PDB entry 5X4V | X-ray diffraction, 2.00 A resolution | chain A

== Chain A ==
Protein: Photoactivated adenylyl cyclase
Amino-acid sequence (366 residues; numbered 1 to 366; the number before each row is that of its first residue):
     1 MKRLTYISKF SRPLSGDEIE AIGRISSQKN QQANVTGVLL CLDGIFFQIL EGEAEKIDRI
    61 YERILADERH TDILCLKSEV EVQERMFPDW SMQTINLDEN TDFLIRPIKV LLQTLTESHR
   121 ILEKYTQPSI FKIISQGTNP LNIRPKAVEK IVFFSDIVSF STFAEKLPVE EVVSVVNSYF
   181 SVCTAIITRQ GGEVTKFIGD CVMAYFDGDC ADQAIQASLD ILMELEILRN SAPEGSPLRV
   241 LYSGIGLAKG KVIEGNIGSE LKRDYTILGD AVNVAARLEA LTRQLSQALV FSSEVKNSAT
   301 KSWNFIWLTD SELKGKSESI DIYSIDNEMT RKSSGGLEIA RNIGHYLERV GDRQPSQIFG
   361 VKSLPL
Not modelled in the structure: 351-366
Ligand contacts: Roseoflavin (RS3; 1-deoxy-1-[8-(dimethylamino)-7-methyl-2,4-dioxo-3,4-dihydrobenzo[g]pteridin-10(2H)-yl]-D-ribitol): Tyr6, Ile22, Ser26, Lys29, Asn30, Leu39, Phe46, Gln48, Leu50, Ile60, Arg63, Ile64, Asp67, Arg69, His70, Met92

== Overview ==
Bound to chain A: Roseoflavin.
Chain A is Photoactivated adenylyl cyclase; the structure, Roseoflavin substituted OaPAC, was determined by
X-ray diffraction, deposited together with 5X4T and 5X4U.
